Entry 5MX5 (X-ray diffraction, 2.90 A resolution); this record covers chains E and F of the 7 polymer chains in the assembly.

== Chain E ==
Name: Proteasome activator complex subunit 1
From: Mus musculus
UniProtKB: P97371 (PSME1_MOUSE); residue numbers follow UniProt; this construct covers 1-249
Chain sequence (249 residues; each row starts with the number of its first residue):
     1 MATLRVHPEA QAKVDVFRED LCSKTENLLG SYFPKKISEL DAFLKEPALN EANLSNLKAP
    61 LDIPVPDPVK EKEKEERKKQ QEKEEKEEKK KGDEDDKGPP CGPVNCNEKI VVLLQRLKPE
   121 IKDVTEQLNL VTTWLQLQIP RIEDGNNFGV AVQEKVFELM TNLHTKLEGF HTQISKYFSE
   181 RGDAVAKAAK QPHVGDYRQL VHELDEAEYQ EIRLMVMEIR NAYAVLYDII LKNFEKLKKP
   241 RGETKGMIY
Unresolved in the structure: 1-3, 71-98, 243-249

== Chain F ==
Name: Proteasome activator complex subunit 2
From: Mus musculus
UniProtKB: P97372 (PSME2_MOUSE); the construct lacks a stretch of the UniProt sequence and is renumbered around it, so the offset changes along the chain: 1-3 = UniProt 1-3; 4-69 = UniProt 7-72; 83-249 = UniProt 73-239
Chain sequence (239 residues; row label = number of the first residue in the row; note: 13 numbers in that range are skipped by the numbering (no residue carries them; nothing is unmodelled there); a row labelled like 3A-3C holds insertion residues (3A, then the next letters in order)):
     1 MAK
 3A-3C PCG
     4 VRLSGEARKQ VDVFRQNLFQ EADDFLCTFL PRKIISLSQL LQEDSLNVAD LSSLRAPLDI
    64 PIPDPP
    83 PKDDEMETDK QEKKEVPKCG YLPGNEKLLA LLALVKPEVW TLKEKCILVI TWIQHLIPKI
   143 EDGNDFGVAI QEKVLERVNA VKTKVEAFQT TISKYFSERG DAVAKASKDT HVMDYRALVH
   203 ERDEAAYGAL RAMVLDLRAF YAELYHIISS NLEKIVNPKG EEKPSMY
Unresolved in the structure: 1-2, 83-98, 245-249
Curated features (UniProtKB/Swiss-Prot):
  - modified residue: Ala-2 (N-acetylalanine), Ser-7 (Phosphoserine)

== How chain E and chain F interact ==
Inter-chain disulfides: Cys-22(E)/Cys-3B(F)
Residue-residue contacts - 77 pairs, chain E then chain F:
  Glu-19(E) with Lys-3(F)
  Cys-22(E) with Cys-3B(F), disulfide
  Glu-26(E) with Cys-3B(F); Gly-3C(F), hydrogen bond (side chain-backbone); Val-4(F)
  Leu-29(E) with Leu-6(F)
  Gly-30(E) with Leu-6(F); Ala-10(F)
  Pro-34(E) with Ala-10(F); Gln-13(F)
  Lys-35(E) with Gln-13(F)
  Ile-37(E) with Phe-17(F), hydrophobic
  Ser-38(E) with Gln-13(F), hydrogen bond
  Asp-41(E) with Phe-17(F)
  Val-65(E) with Tyr-103(F), hydrophobic
  Pro-68(E) with Gly-102(F)
  Phe-148(E) with Ile-142(F); Glu-143(F); Asp-144(F)
  Val-152(E) with Ile-142(F), hydrophobic
  Lys-155(E) with Ile-142(F); Glu-154(F), salt bridge
  Leu-159(E) with Gln-136(F)
  Lys-187(E) with Asp-183(F), salt bridge
  Pro-192(E) with Tyr-103(F)
  His-193(E) with Gly-102(F); Tyr-103(F); Leu-104(F), hydrogen bond (backbone-backbone); Ser-189(F), hydrogen bond
  Val-194(E) with Leu-104(F); Gly-182(F); Val-185(F), hydrophobic
  Gly-195(E) with Tyr-103(F); Leu-104(F), hydrogen bond (backbone-backbone)
  Asp-196(E) with Gly-106(F); Arg-181(F), salt bridge; Gly-182(F)
  Tyr-197(E) with Gly-182(F), hydrogen bond (side chain-backbone); Asp-183(F), hydrogen bond; Ala-186(F)
  Arg-198(E) with Tyr-103(F)
  Gln-199(E) with Leu-111(F); Phe-178(F)
  Leu-200(E) with Phe-178(F), hydrophobic
  Glu-203(E) with Lys-118(F), salt bridge; Phe-178(F)
  Glu-206(E) with Lys-118(F), salt bridge
  Ala-207(E) with Trp-122(F)
  Gln-210(E) with Trp-122(F)
  Glu-211(E) with Trp-122(F); Lys-125(F), salt bridge
  Arg-213(E) with Glu-126(F), salt bridge
  Leu-214(E) with Trp-122(F), hydrophobic; Lys-125(F); Glu-126(F)
  Met-217(E) with Glu-126(F)
  Glu-218(E) with Ile-129(F)
  Arg-220(E) with Phe-17(F)
  Asn-221(E) with Phe-17(F); Ile-129(F); Thr-133(F), hydrogen bond
  Ala-224(E) with Phe-17(F), hydrophobic; His-137(F)
  Val-225(E) with Gln-136(F); His-137(F)
  Tyr-227(E) with Leu-6(F); Val-14(F), hydrophobic
  Asp-228(E) with Gln-136(F); His-137(F)
  Leu-231(E) with Leu-6(F), hydrophobic
  Lys-232(E) with His-137(F), hydrogen bond (side chain-backbone); Ile-139(F), hydrogen bond (side chain-backbone); Lys-141(F)
  Asn-233(E) with Lys-141(F); Ile-142(F), hydrogen bond (side chain-backbone)
  Phe-234(E) with Cys-3B(F)
  Lys-238(E) with Cys-3B(F), hydrogen bond (side chain-backbone)
Other interface residues (no listed pair), chain E (49 interface residues in all): Trp-134, Val-156, Gln-191
Other interface residues (no listed pair), chain F (45 interface residues in all): Pro-3A, Ser-7, Lys-100, Cys-101, Pro-105, Pro-140, Lys-164, Gln-171, Ser-175, Ser-179

== In short ==
49 residues of chain E face 45 of chain F across their interface; the contacts include 1 disulfide bond, 12
hydrogen bonds and 7 salt bridges. Among the polar pairs are Lys-155(E)/Glu-154(F), Lys-187(E)/Asp-183(F) and
Asp-196(E)/Arg-181(F).
Here chain E is Proteasome activator complex subunit 1 and chain F is Proteasome activator complex subunit 2,
both from Mus musculus. Entry 5MX5 (Mouse PA28alpha-beta) was determined by X-ray diffraction (same
publication as 5MSJ and 5MSK).
